Entry 1RAH (X-ray diffraction, 2.50 A resolution); this record covers chains C and D of the 4 polymer chains in the assembly.

== Chain C ==
Name: Aspartate carbamoyltransferase catalytic chain
Source organism: Escherichia coli
Notes: EC 2.1.3.2
UniProtKB: P0A786 (PYRB_ECOLI); residues 1-310 here correspond to UniProt positions 2-311 (UniProt number = residue number + 1)
Sequence (310 residues; row label = number of the first residue in the row):
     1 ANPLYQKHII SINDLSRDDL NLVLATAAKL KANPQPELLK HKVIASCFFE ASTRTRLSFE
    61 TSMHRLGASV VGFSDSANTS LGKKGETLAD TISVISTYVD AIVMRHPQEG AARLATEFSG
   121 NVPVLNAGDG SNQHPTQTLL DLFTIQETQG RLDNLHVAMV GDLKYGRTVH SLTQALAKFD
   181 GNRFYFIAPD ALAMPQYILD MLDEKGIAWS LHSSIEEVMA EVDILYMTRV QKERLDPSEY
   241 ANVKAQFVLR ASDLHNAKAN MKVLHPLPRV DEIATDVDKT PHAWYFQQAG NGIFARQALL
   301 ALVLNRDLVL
UniProt features mapped onto this chain:
  - binding site (carbamoyl phosphate): Arg54, Thr55, Arg105, His134, Gln137, Leu267, Pro268
  - binding site (L-aspartate): Lys84, Arg167, Arg229

== Chain D ==
Name: Aspartate carbamoyltransferase regulatory chain
Source organism: Escherichia coli
UniProtKB: P0A7F3 (PYRI_ECOLI); residues 1-153 here = UniProt positions 1-153
Sequence (153 residues; each row starts with the number of its first residue):
     1 MTHDNKLQVE AIKRGTVIDH IPAQIGFKLL SLFKLTETDQ RITIGLNLPS GEMGRKDLIK
    61 IENTFLSEDQ VDQLALYAPQ ATVNRIDNYE VVGKSRPSLP ERIDNVLVCP NSNCISHAEP
   121 VSSSFAVRKR ANDIALKCKY CEKEFSHNVV LAN
Bound ions: Zn2+: Cys109, Cys114, Cys138, Cys141
Small-molecule neighbours: CTP (cytidine-5'-triphosphate): Glu10, Ala11, Ile12, Val17, Asp19, Glu52, Lys60, Thr82, Asn84, Ile86, Tyr89, Glu90, Val91, Lys94
UniProt features mapped onto this chain:
  - binding site (Zn(2+)): Cys109, Cys114, Cys138, Cys141

== How chain C and chain D interact ==
Pairs across the interface - 31 pairs, chain C then chain D:
  Ser11(C) - Glu142(D)  hydrogen bond
  Thr87(C) - Glu119(D)
  Leu88(C) - Glu119(D)  hydrogen bond (backbone-side chain)
  Ala89(C) - Glu119(D)  hydrogen bond (backbone-side chain)
  Ala89(C) - Pro120(D)  hydrophobic
  Pro107(C) - Asn113(D)  hydrogen bond (backbone-side chain)
  Gln108(C) - Asn113(D)  hydrogen bond (side chain-backbone)
  Gln108(C) - Ile115(D)
  Glu109(C) - Asn111(D)  hydrogen bond
  Glu109(C) - Asn113(D)  hydrogen bond
  Glu109(C) - Cys114(D)
  Glu109(C) - Ile115(D)  hydrogen bond (backbone-backbone)
  Gly110(C) - Ile115(D)
  Gly110(C) - Tyr140(D)
  Gly110(C) - Cys141(D)
  Ala111(C) - Ile115(D)
  Arg113(C) - Lys139(D)
  Arg113(C) - Tyr140(D)
  Arg113(C) - Glu142(D)  salt bridge
  Leu114(C) - Val121(D)  hydrophobic
  Leu114(C) - Tyr140(D)  hydrophobic
  Glu117(C) - Val121(D)
  Glu117(C) - Lys139(D)  salt bridge
  Glu117(C) - Tyr140(D)  hydrogen bond
  Ser131(C) - Lys143(D)  hydrogen bond (backbone-side chain)
  Asn132(C) - Tyr140(D)  hydrogen bond (side chain-backbone)
  Asn132(C) - Cys141(D)  hydrogen bond (side chain-backbone)
  Asn132(C) - Glu142(D)
  Gln133(C) - Glu142(D)
  Glu204(C) - Arg128(D)  salt bridge
  Glu204(C) - Arg130(D)  salt bridge
Also at the interface, not in a pair above, chain C (18 interface residues in all): Asn13, His106

== In short ==
The interface between chain C and chain D involves 18 residues on one side and 14 on the other; the contacts
include 12 hydrogen bonds and 4 salt bridges. Polar pairs include Arg113(C)-Glu142(D), Glu117(C)-Lys139(D) and
Glu204(C)-Arg128(D). Ligands of chain D: CTP.
Here chain C is Aspartate carbamoyltransferase catalytic chain and chain D is Aspartate carbamoyltransferase
regulatory chain, both from Escherichia coli. Entry 1RAH (Crystal structure of ctp-ligated T state aspartate
transcarbamoylase at 2.5 angstroms resolution: implications for atcase mutants ...) was determined by X-ray
diffraction together with 1RAA, 1RAB, 1RAC, 1RAD, 1RAE, 1RAF, 1RAG and 1RAI from the same study.
